5VHX - chains B and D of the 5 polymer chains in the assembly; structure by electron microscopy, 8.30 A resolution (very low resolution: no residue pairs are listed; an interface is given only as per-side residue counts).

Chain B (and D):
Protein: Glutamate receptor 2, Germ cell-specific gene 1-like protein
From: Rattus norvegicus
Notes: chain D of this document is another copy of the same molecule, construct and numbering; everything in this record applies to it too
Reference sequence: chimeric construct of P19491, D3ZK93: residues 10-826 from P19491 (GRIA2_RAT), isoform P19491-2 positions 25-841 (UniProt number = residue number + 15); residues 830-1066 from D3ZK93 positions 2-238 (UniProt number = residue number - 828)
Amino-acid sequence (1057 residues; each row starts with the number of its first residue):
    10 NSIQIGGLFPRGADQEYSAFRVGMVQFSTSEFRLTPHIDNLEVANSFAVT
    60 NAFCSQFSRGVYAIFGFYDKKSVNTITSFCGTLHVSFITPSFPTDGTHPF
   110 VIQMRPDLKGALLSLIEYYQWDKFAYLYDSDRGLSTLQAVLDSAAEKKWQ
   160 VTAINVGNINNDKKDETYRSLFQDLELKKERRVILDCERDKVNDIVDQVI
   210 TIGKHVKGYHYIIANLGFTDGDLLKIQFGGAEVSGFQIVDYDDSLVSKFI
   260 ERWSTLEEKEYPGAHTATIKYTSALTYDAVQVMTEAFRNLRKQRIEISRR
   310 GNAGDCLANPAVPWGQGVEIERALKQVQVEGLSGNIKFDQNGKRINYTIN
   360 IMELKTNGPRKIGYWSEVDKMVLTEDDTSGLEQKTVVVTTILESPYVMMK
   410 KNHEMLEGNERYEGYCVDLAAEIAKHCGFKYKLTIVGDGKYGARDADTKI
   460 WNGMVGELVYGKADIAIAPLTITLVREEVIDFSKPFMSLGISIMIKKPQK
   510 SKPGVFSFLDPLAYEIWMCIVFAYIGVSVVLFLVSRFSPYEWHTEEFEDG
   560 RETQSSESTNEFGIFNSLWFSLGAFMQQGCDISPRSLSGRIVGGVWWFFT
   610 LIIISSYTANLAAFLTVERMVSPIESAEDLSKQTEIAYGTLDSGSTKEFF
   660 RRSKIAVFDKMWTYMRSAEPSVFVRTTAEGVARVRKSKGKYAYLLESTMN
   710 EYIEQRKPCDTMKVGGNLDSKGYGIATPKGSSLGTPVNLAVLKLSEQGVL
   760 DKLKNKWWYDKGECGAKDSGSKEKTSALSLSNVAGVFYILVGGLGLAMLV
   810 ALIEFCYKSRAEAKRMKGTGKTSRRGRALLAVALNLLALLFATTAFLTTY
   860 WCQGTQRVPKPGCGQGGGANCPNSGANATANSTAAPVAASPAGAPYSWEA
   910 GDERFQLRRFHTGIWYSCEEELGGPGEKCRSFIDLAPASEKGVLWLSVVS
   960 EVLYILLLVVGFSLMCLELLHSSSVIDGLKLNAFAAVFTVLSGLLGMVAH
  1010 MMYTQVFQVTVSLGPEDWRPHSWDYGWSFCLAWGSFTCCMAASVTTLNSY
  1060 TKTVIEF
Unresolved in the structure: 545-572, 818-1066
Sequence notes: conflict Glu241 (Asn256 in P19491), Leu382 (Val397 in P19491), Glu384 (Gly405 in P19491), Asp385 (Asn406 in P19491), Gln392 (Asn413 in P19491); linker (827-829)
Disulfides: Cys63-Cys315, Cys718-Cys773
Small-molecule neighbours:
  - N-acetylglucosamine (NAG; 2-acetamido-2-deoxy-beta-D-glucopyranose): Gln337, Asn344, Lys346, Asn355
  - ZK1 ({[7-morpholin-4-yl-2,3-dioxo-6-(trifluoromethyl)-3,4-dihydroquinoxalin-1(2H)-yl]methyl}phosphonic acid): Glu402, Tyr450, Pro478, Leu479, Thr480, Arg485, Gly653, Ser654, Thr655, Thr686, Glu705, Met708, Tyr732
Swiss-Prot annotation at these positions:
  - glycosylation: Asn355 (N-linked (GlcNAc...) asparagine)

Interface between chain B and chain D:
At this resolution (8 A) residue pairs are not listed: 10 residues of chain B and 9 of chain D lie at the interface.

Summary:
10 residues of chain B face 9 of chain D across their interface. Bound to chain B: compound ZK1 and
N-acetylglucosamine.
Both chains are Glutamate receptor 2, Germ cell-specific gene 1-like protein (Rattus norvegicus). Entry 5VHX
(GluA2-1xGSG1L bound to ZK) was determined by electron microscopy, deposited together with 5VHW, 5VHY and
5VHZ.
